Entry 7D7E (electron microscopy, 3.40 A resolution); this record covers chains D and A of the 4 polymer chains in the assembly.

[Chain D]
Protein: Polycystic kidney disease 2-like 1 protein
Source organism: Mus musculus
Reference sequence: A2A259 (PK2L1_MOUSE); residue numbers follow UniProt; this construct covers 64-629
Sequence (604 residues; numbered 26 to 629; the number before each row is that of its first residue):
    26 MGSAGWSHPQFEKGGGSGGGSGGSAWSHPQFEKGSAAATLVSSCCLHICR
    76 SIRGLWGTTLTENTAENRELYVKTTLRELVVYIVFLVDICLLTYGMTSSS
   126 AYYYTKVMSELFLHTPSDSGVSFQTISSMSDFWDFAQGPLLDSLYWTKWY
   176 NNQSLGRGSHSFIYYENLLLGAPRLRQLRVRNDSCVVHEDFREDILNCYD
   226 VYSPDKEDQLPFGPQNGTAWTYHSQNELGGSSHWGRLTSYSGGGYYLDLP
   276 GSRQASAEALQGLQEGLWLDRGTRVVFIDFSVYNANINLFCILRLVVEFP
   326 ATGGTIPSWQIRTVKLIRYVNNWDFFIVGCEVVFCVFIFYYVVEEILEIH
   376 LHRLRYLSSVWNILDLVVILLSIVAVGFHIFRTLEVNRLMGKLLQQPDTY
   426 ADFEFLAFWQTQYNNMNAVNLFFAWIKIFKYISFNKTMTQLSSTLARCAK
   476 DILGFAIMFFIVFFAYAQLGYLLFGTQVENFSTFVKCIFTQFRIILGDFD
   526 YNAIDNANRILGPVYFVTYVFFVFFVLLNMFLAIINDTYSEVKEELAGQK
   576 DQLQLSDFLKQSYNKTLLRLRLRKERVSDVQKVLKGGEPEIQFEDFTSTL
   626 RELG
Not modelled in the structure: 26-93, 174-182, 574-629
Construct notes: initiating methionine (26); expression tag (27-63)
Covalent attachments: N-acetylglucosamine (NAG) linked to Asn-207, Asn-241
Ion coordination: Ca2+: Glu-370, Glu-373, Asn-387, Asp-390
From the paper describing this entry:
  - specificity-determining residues: Asp-523

[Chain A]
Protein: Polycystic kidney disease protein 1-like 3
Source organism: Mus musculus
Reference sequence: Q2EG98 (PK1L3_MOUSE); residues 1632-2150 here correspond to UniProt positions 1642-2160 (UniProt number = residue number + 10)
Sequence (551 residues; each row starts with the number of its first residue):
  1600 MGSAGDYKDHDGDYKDHDIDYKDDDDKGSAAAPIYTAPAMNNLAKPTRKA
  1650 WKKQLSKLTGGTLVQILFLTLLMTTVYSAKDSSRFFLHRAIWKRFSHRFS
  1700 EIKTVEDFYPWANGTLLPNLYGDYRGFITDGNSFLLGNVLIRQTRIPNDI
  1750 FFPGSLHKQMKSPPQHQEDRENYGAGWVPPDTNITKVDSIWHYQNQESLG
  1800 GYPIQGELATYSGGGYVVRLGRNHSAATRVLQHLEQRRWLDHCTKALFVE
  1850 FTVFNANVNLLCAVTLILESSGVGTFLTSLQLDSLTSLQSSERGFAWIVS
  1900 QVVYYLLVCYYAFIQGCRLKRQRLAFFTRKRNLLDTSIVLISFSILGLSM
  1950 QSLSLLHKKMQQYHCDRDRFISFYEALRVNSAVTHLRGFLLLFATVRVWD
  2000 LLRHHAQLQVINKTLSKAWDEVLGFILIIVVLLSSYAMTFNLLFGWSISD
  2050 YQSFFRSIVTVVGLLMGTSKHKEVIALYPILGSLLVLSSIILMGLVIINL
  2100 FVSAILIAFGKERKACEKEATLTDMLLQKLSSLLGIRLHQNPSEEHADNT
  2150 G
Not modelled in the structure: 1600-1659, 2111-2150
Construct notes: initiating methionine (1600); expression tag (1601-1631)
Covalent attachments: N-acetylglucosamine (NAG) linked to Asn-1712, Asn-1822
From the paper describing this entry:
  - specificity-determining residues: Lys-2069
  - conformationally variable residues (side-chain flip): Lys-2069

[Interface between chain D and chain A]
Residue-residue contacts (69; chain D residue first):
  Leu-95(D) / Leu-2022(A)  hydrophobic
  Thr-118(D) / Leu-2041(A)
  Tyr-119(D) / Met-2037(A)  hydrophobic
  Tyr-119(D) / Asn-2040(A)  hydrogen bond
  Tyr-119(D) / Phe-2053(A)
  Tyr-127(D) / Gly-2044(A)
  Tyr-127(D) / Trp-2045(A)
  Tyr-127(D) / Ser-2046(A)
  Tyr-127(D) / Ile-2047(A)
  Tyr-127(D) / Ser-2048(A)
  Tyr-127(D) / Gln-2051(A)
  Tyr-128(D) / Ser-1870(A)
  Tyr-128(D) / Leu-1876(A)
  Thr-130(D) / Trp-2045(A)  hydrogen bond (side chain-backbone)
  Val-132(D) / Val-1872(A)  hydrophobic
  Val-132(D) / Thr-1874(A)
  Phe-187(D) / Ser-1754(A)
  Phe-187(D) / Leu-1755(A)
  Tyr-189(D) / Lys-1702(A)
  Tyr-189(D) / Gly-1873(A)
  Tyr-190(D) / Leu-1755(A)
  Glu-191(D) / Gly-1873(A)
  Asn-192(D) / Val-1872(A)
  Leu-193(D) / Lys-1757(A)
  Tyr-308(D) / Lys-1757(A)
  Asn-309(D) / Val-1872(A)
  Ala-310(D) / Lys-1760(A)
  Asn-311(D) / Gly-1871(A)  hydrogen bond (side chain-backbone)
  Ile-336(D) / Trp-2045(A)
  Arg-343(D) / Met-1759(A)
  Val-345(D) / Met-1759(A)  hydrophobic
  Met-415(D) / Lys-1757(A)
  Asn-440(D) / Leu-2042(A)
  Asn-440(D) / Tyr-2077(A)
  Ala-443(D) / Leu-2042(A)  hydrophobic
  Leu-446(D) / Met-2037(A)  hydrophobic
  Leu-446(D) / Leu-2041(A)  hydrophobic
  Phe-447(D) / Ser-2034(A)
  Trp-450(D) / Ser-2034(A)
  Trp-450(D) / Met-2037(A)
  Phe-454(D) / Ile-2027(A)  hydrophobic
  Phe-454(D) / Val-2030(A)  hydrophobic
  Phe-454(D) / Leu-2031(A)  hydrophobic
  Phe-459(D) / Leu-2026(A)  hydrophobic
  Phe-459(D) / Ile-2027(A)  hydrophobic
  Asn-460(D) / Glu-2020(A)  hydrogen bond (side chain-backbone)
  Asn-460(D) / Gly-2023(A)
  Asn-460(D) / Phe-2024(A)
  Thr-462(D) / Asn-2098(A)
  Met-463(D) / Ile-2027(A)  hydrophobic
  Gln-465(D) / Asn-2098(A)
  Leu-466(D) / Leu-2094(A)  hydrophobic
  Leu-466(D) / Val-2095(A)  hydrophobic
  Thr-469(D) / Asn-2098(A)  hydrogen bond
  Leu-470(D) / Leu-2094(A)  hydrophobic
  Phe-514(D) / Pro-2078(A)
  Phe-517(D) / Ser-2082(A)
  Leu-521(D) / His-2070(A)
  Leu-521(D) / Ile-2089(A)  hydrophobic
  Asp-523(D) / Lys-2071(A)
  Phe-556(D) / Ile-2097(A)  hydrophobic
  Ile-559(D) / Ile-2097(A)  hydrophobic
  Thr-563(D) / Val-2101(A)
  Thr-563(D) / Ile-2104(A)
  Tyr-564(D) / Ile-2104(A)
  Glu-566(D) / Leu-2105(A)
  Val-567(D) / Leu-2105(A)  hydrophobic
  Val-567(D) / Phe-2108(A)  hydrophobic
  Leu-571(D) / Phe-2108(A)
Other interface residues (no listed pair), chain D (56 interface residues in all): Thr-122, Ala-126, Tyr-129, Glu-135, His-185, Val-444, Ile-453, Arg-518, Gly-522, Ile-560
Other interface residues (no listed pair), chain A (64 interface residues in all): Glu-1705, His-1756, Gln-1758, Ser-1761, Phe-1875, Asp-2019, Tyr-2035, Thr-2038, Lys-2069, Ile-2074, Ile-2079, Leu-2080, Leu-2084, Val-2085, Leu-2086, Phe-2100, Ser-2102, Gly-2109

[Summary]
56 residues of chain D face 64 of chain A across their interface, with 5 hydrogen bonds. Polar contacts
include Tyr-119(D)/Asn-2040(A), Thr-130(D)/Trp-2045(A) and Asn-311(D)/Gly-1871(A). Covalently linked
N-acetylglucosamine: at Asn-207(D) and Asn-241(D). N-acetylglucosamine is covalently linked to Asn-1712(A) and
Asn-1822(A). From the paper: specificity determinants Asp-523(D) and Lys-2069(A); conformational variability
at Lys-2069(A).
Chain D is Polycystic kidney disease 2-like 1 protein and chain A is Polycystic kidney disease protein 1-like
3, both from Mus musculus; the structure, Structure of PKD1L3-CTD/PKD2L1 in apo state, was determined by
electron microscopy, deposited together with 7D7F.
